5Z7M - chain A; structure by X-ray diffraction, 2.00 A resolution.

# Chain A
Protein: Chitinase A
Organism: Serratia marcescens
Notes: engineered mutation(s): D313A, K369M, F396A, W539A, E540M
Sequence (546 residues; row label = number of the first residue in the row):
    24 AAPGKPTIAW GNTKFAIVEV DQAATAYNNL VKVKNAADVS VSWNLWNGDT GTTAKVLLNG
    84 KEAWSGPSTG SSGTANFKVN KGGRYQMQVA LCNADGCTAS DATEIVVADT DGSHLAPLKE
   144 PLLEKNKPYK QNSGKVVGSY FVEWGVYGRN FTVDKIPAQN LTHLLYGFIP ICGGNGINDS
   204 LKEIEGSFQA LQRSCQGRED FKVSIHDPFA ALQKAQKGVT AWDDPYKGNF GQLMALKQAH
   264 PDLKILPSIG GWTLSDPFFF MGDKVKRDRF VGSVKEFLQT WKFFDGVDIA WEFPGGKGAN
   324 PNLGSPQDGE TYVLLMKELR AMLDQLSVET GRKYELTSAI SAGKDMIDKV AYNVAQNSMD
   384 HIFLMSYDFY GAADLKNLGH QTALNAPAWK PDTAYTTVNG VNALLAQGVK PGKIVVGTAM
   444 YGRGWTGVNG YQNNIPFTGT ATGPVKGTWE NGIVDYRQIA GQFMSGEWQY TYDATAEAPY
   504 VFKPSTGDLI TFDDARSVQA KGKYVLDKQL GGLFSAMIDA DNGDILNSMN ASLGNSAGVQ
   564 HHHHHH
Unresolved in the structure: 564-569
Disulfide bonds: Cys115-Cys120, Cys195-Cys218
Residues lining bound ligands: oligosaccharide (N-acetylglucosamine, 2-acetamido-2-deoxy-alpha-D-glucopyranose units): Trp167, Tyr170, Arg172, Phe191, Ile207, Gly209, Ser210, Ala213, His229, Asp230, Phe232, Gly274, Trp275, Thr276, Glu315, Phe316, Met388, Tyr390, Asp391, Ala396, Arg446, Trp472, Glu473
From the paper describing this entry:
  - binding site for N-acetylglucosamine: Trp275
  - binding site for 2-acetamido-2-deoxy-alpha-D-glucopyranose: Glu315
  - conformationally variable residues (side-chain flip): Glu315
  - catalytic residues: Glu315 (proposed by the authors, not directly observed)
  - binding site for N-acetylglucosamine: Trp167 (citing earlier work)

# In short
Chain A binds an N-glycan. The paper reports the catalytic residue Glu315; a binding site for
N-acetylglucosamine at Trp275 and Trp167.
Chain A is Chitinase A (Serratia marcescens); the structure, SmChiA sliding-intermediate with chitohexaose,
was determined by X-ray diffraction together with 5Z7N, 5Z7O and 5Z7P from the same study.
